PDB entry 5T3X | X-ray diffraction, 3.90 A resolution | chains G and D of the 6 polymer chains in the assembly

Chain G:
Molecule: Envelope glycoprotein gp160
Source organism: Human immunodeficiency virus 1
Reference sequence: Q2N0S6 (Q2N0S6_9HIV1); aligned to UniProt positions 30-508 over residues 31-511 (the alignment contains insertions or deletions, so no single offset holds)
Chain sequence (481 residues; each row starts with the number of its first residue; note: 12 numbers in that range are skipped by the numbering (no residue carries them; nothing is unmodelled there); a row labelled like 185A-185I holds insertion residues (185A, then the next letters in order)):
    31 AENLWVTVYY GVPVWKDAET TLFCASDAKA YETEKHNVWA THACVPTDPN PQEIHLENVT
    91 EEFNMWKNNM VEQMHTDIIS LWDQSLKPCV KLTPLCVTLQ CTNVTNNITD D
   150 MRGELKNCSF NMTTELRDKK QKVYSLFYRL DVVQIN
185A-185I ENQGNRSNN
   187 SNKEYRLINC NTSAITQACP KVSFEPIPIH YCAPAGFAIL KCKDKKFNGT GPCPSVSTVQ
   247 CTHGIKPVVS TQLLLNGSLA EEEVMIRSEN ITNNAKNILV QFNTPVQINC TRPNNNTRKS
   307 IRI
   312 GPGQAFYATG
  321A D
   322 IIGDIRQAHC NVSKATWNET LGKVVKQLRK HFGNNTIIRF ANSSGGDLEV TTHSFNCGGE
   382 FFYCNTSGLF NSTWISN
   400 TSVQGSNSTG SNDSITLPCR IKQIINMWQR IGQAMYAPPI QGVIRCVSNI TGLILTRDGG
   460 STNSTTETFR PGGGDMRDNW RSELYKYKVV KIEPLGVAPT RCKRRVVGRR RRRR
Disordered / not traced: 31-32, 150-151, 185A-185I, 400-410, 506-513
Construct notes: engineered mutation Asn332 (Thr330 in Q2N0S6), Cys501 (Ala498 in Q2N0S6); expression tag (509-510, 512-513)
Disulfide bonds: Cys54-Cys74, Cys119-Cys205, Cys126-Cys196, Cys131-Cys157, Cys218-Cys247, Cys228-Cys239, Cys296-Cys331, Cys378-Cys445, Cys385-Cys418
Glycans and other covalent adducts: glycan linked to Asn88, Asn156, Asn160, Asn197, Asn276, Asn301, Asn332, Asn363; N-acetylglucosamine (NAG) linked to Asn133, Asn234, Asn262, Asn295, Asn339, Asn355, Asn386, Asn392, Asn448
What the authors report for this chain:
  - post-translational modification sites: Asn156, Asn197, Asn276, Asn301, Asn332, Asn363, Asn392

Chain D:
Molecule: IOMA Heavy Chain
Source organism: Homo sapiens
Chain sequence (232 residues; row label = number of the first residue in the row; a row labelled like 82A-82C holds insertion residues (82A, then the next letters in order)):
     1 EVQLVESGAQ VKKPGASVTV SCTASGYKFT GYHMHWVRQA PGRGLEWMGW IN
   52A P
    53 FRGAVKYPQN FRGRVSMTRD TSMEIFYMEL
82A-82C SRL
    83 TSDDTAVYYC AREMFDSS
100A-100I ADWSPWRGM
   101 VAWGQGTLVT VSSASTKGPS VFPLAPSSKS TSGGTAALGC LVKDYFPEPV TVSWNSGALT
   161 SGVHTFPAVL QSSGLYSLSS VVTVPSSSLG TQTYICNVNH KPSNTKVDKR VEPKSCDKT
Disordered / not traced: 217-219
Disulfide bonds: Cys22-Cys92

Chain G / chain D interface:
Pairs across the interface (27):
  Glu102(G) with Ala100A(D)
  Asn279(G) with Trp100F(D), hydrogen bond
  Asn280(G) with Lys58(D), hydrogen bond; Trp100F(D)
  Ala281(G) with Lys58(D); Trp100F(D)
  Lys282(G) with Trp100C(D); Ser100D(D)
  Ser365(G) with Val57(D)
  Gly366(G) with Gly55(D); Val57(D)
  Gly367(G) with Arg54(D); Gly55(D)
  Asp368(G) with Arg54(D), hydrogen bond (backbone-backbone); Arg71(D), salt bridge
  Glu370(G) with Arg54(D), salt bridge
  Val371(G) with Arg54(D)
  Met426(G) with Arg54(D)
  Trp427(G) with Arg54(D)
  Gln428(G) with Arg54(D)
  Arg456(G) with Lys58(D), hydrogen bond (backbone-side chain)
  Asp457(G) with Lys58(D)
  Ser460(G) with Gln61(D)
  Gly473(G) with Arg54(D), hydrogen bond (backbone-side chain)
  Asp474(G) with Phe53(D)
  Arg476(G) with Ser100(D), hydrogen bond (side chain-backbone); Ala100A(D)
Interface residues without a listed pair, chain G (24 interface residues in all): Ile430, Thr455, Arg469, Met475
Interface residues without a listed pair, chain D (16 interface residues in all): Ala56, Arg64, Thr73, Asp100B
The authors on this interface:
  - specific contacts: Asp368(G)-Arg71(D), Lys58(D)-Asn280(G) (backbone contact)
  - epitope / paratope residues, chain G: Asp368(G)
  - epitope / paratope residues, chain D: Arg54(D), Lys58(D), Arg71(D)

Summary:
Chain G and chain D form an interface of 24 and 16 residues respectively, with 6 hydrogen bonds and 2 salt
bridges. Among the polar pairs are Asp368(G)-Arg71(D), Glu370(G)-Arg54(D) and Asn279(G)-Trp100F(D). The paper
describes a contact between Asp368(G) and Arg71(D); a backbone contact between Lys58(D) and Asn280(G). From
the paper: epitope/paratope residues Asp368(G) and Arg54(D) among others; modification sites Asn156(G),
Asn197(G) and Asn276(G) among others.
Here chain G is Envelope glycoprotein gp160 (Human immunodeficiency virus 1) and chain D is IOMA Heavy Chain
(Homo sapiens). Entry 5T3X (3.9 Angstrom Crystal Structure of a Fully and Natively Glycosylated BG505
SOSIP.664 HIV-1 Env Trimer in ...) was determined by X-ray diffraction (same publication as 5T3Z).
